PDB entry 6M99 | electron microscopy, 3.40 A resolution | chains A and C of the 12 polymer chains in the assembly

Chain A:
Name: VP2
Source organism: Grass carp reovirus
UniProtKB: Q9E3V9 (Q9E3V9_9REOV); numbering as in UniProt (aligned over 1-1274)
Sequence (1274 residues; each row starts with the number of its first residue):
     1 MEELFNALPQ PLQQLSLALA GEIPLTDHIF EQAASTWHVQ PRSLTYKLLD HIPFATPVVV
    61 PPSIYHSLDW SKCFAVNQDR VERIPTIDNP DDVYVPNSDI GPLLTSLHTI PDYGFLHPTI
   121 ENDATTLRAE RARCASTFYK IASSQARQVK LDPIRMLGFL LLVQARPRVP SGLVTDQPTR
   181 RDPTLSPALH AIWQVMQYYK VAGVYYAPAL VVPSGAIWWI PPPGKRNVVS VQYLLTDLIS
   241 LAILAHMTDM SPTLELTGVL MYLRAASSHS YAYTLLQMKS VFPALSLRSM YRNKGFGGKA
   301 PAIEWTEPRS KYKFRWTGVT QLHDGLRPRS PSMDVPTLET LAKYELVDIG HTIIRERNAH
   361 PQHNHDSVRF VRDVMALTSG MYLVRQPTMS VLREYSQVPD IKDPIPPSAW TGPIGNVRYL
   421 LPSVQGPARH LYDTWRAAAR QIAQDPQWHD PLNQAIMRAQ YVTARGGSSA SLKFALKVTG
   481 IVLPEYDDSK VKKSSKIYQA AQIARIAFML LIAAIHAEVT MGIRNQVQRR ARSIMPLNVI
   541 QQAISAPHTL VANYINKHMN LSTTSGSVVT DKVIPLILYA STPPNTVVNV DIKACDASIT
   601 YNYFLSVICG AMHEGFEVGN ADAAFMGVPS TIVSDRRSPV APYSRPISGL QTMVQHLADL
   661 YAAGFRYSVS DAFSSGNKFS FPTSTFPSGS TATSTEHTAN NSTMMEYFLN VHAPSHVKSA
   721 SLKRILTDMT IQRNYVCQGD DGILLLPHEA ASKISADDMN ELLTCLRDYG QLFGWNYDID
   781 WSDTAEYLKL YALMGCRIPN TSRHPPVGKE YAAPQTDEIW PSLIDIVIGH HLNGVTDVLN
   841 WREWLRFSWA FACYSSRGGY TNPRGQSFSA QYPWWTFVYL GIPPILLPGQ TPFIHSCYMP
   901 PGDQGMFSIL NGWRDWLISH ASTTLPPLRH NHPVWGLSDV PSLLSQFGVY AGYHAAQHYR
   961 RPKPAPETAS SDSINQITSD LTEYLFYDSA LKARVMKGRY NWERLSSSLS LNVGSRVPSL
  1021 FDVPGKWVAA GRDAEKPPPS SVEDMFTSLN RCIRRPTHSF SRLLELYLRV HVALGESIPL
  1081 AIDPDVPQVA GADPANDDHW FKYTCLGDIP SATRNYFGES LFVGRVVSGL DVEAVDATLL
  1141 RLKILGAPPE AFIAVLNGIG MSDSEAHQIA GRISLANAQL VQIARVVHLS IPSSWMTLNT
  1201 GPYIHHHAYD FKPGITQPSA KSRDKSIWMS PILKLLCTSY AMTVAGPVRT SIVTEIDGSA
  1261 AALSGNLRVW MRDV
Disordered / not traced: 1
What the authors report for this chain:
  - catalytic residues: D591, D740, D741 (by similarity / conservation)

Chain C:
Name: VP3
Source organism: Grass carp reovirus
UniProtKB: Q9E3V8 (Q9E3V8_9REOV); numbering as in UniProt (aligned over 1-1214)
Sequence (1214 residues; row label = number of the first residue in the row):
     1 MPRRSARKAQ SAIASPADTN VVPAKDAPTT NSPPSTTSPN QAAADANQQQ AGIVSSQSGP
    61 NAVGDSAPSS SVNNDGDIIT RPTSDSIAAV ANATKPAAVV SDPQSMKVTP IVNPSSYVCN
   121 VCNARFSTMS ALSEHLRSDH RDDASTLLAT PMINNAIRSF LTAWDDIRIL SPDVSSKSLS
   181 AYLDSAVANG PELIIEDTGL CTSFMLLDNI PSAHLTKELI GFTWFMQMYQ MTPPLPEGAV
   241 NRIVCMTNWA SLGDEGRGLE VRLPPPTDSS VHAYKTVLSR GYIDNAQFNP LALRSNVLLM
   301 LLQFTLSNLK INKSSTFTSD VTTITSGRMI RAFEGRPELL ALAYPGRAVL PTQTKNAQFL
   361 STAIADRIGR LDRANLIGGE VSAMVECMEL CDALTLHIRE TYIMLLRSMH QDPTQIVQIV
   421 NECANNLLNS TIPISLRPTI LCPWFASSED LRLQQVMHLV NISSNTAAAL PLVEALSTLL
   481 RSVTPLVLDP TVLTNAITTI SESTTQTISP ISEILRLLQP MGNDYAAFWK CIASWAYNGL
   541 VTTVLSEDAF PDSSQSITHL PSMWKCLFLT LAGPMTSDPH SPVKVFMALA NLLAQPEPIA
   601 IGVPGMHQTT PASQFSHPGV WPPGFLNPQL INPQQAPLLR AFAEHIRANW PQPSEFGYGS
   661 TLQGSANLFI PSNRMVYPWP NQPLPRLTVA PTYDSAMSNW ISTTIAFFIR VVNSVNMTAT
   721 VNDLTRRTMT GVMTAMRQVK TMTPFYIQHM CPTELSVLAS VTVTPPFQVP FTRLVQNDVI
   781 TNVLVARVDP AQRGDAAVDI RATHATFAAA LPVDPAAIVV AMLCGQTETN LIPSHHYGKA
   841 FAPLFASNAM FTRNQRAVIT REAFVCARSA VAQCQDAGFL VPRPLDALRQ FDVTSAAAAE
   901 IMHAVNDAFK TAFDLDGALL DGLALYGDPR IADLSAAYLQ YGGNVVREHV PPGPSHIHRA
   961 LQQVESTFMA EMNLFNVARG NLYLVQTATN GNWSPMAPVA APPFVRGGPN VRVVGRFGTI
  1021 VPRPNGLEPQ LIDDGNVPRD IAGDWVYPSD VLQVSVAVFR DYVWPMVKAG RTRVLVELGH
  1081 YVYTLHYYDP QISLDEAPIL EEWLSKINPA GIPPVPFCIP IPQVYPCITA RRVHYAFTSE
  1141 NNNDSLFSTN AASIDTAFGE NAAVSPLRWP GLVDPNYRVG TNDLPNRITL YNSLYRYNFT
  1201 YPTLDGIMYV RSAT
Disordered / not traced: 1-106, 142-150, 1212-1214
Ion coordination: Zn2+: C119, C122, D139
What the authors report for this chain:
  - conformationally variable residues: P172 to P191
  - self-association interface (contacts with another copy of this molecule): P172 to D184

Interface between chain A and chain C:
Pairs across the interface (67; chain A residue first):
  L421(A) with K177(C)
  P422(A) with S178(C)
  R440(A) with A467(C)
  Q441(A) with L470(C)
  A443(A) with E474(C)
  Q444(A) with L470(C), hydrogen bond (side chain-backbone); E474(C), hydrogen bond; K530(C), hydrogen bond (backbone-side chain)
  D445(A) with D524(C)
  P446(A) with D524(C); A526(C), hydrophobic
  Q447(A) with D524(C)
  H449(A) with N523(C)
  D450(A) with G522(C); N523(C), hydrogen bond (side chain-backbone)
  N453(A) with G522(C)
  E617(A) with Y182(C); L183(C)
  V618(A) with L470(C), hydrophobic; P471(C), hydrophobic
  G619(A) with E474(C)
  N620(A) with T478(C)
  R637(A) with L179(C); A181(C); L183(C)
  S638(A) with L179(C)
  V640(A) with D907(C); T911(C)
  A641(A) with L915(C)
  Y643(A) with L183(C); D916(C)
  R645(A) with L183(C); S185(C)
  P646(A) with S185(C)
  R1114(A) with T507(C); E513(C), salt bridge
  F1122(A) with R516(C)
  G1124(A) with M521(C)
  R1125(A) with M521(C), hydrogen bond (side chain-backbone); G522(C)
  D1163(A) with T491(C)
  S1164(A) with D489(C); P490(C); T491(C)
  E1165(A) with Q519(C); M521(C); G522(C)
  H1167(A) with T491(C); T494(C)
  Q1168(A) with P490(C); T494(C); L515(C); L518(C); Q519(C); Y525(C)
  I1169(A) with Q519(C), hydrogen bond (backbone-side chain)
  G1171(A) with L515(C)
  R1172(A) with S512(C), hydrogen bond (backbone-side chain); L515(C); R516(C)
  S1174(A) with S512(C)
  A1176(A) with Q506(C); T507(C)
  N1177(A) with S512(C), hydrogen bond; E513(C); R516(C), hydrogen bond
  I1227(A) with T504(C)
Other interface residues (no listed pair), chain A (43 interface residues in all): V1123, M1161, I1173, D1224
Other interface residues (no listed pair), chain C (43 interface residues in all): D184, T498, T505, I508, S509, I511, K910

In short:
The chain A/chain C interface involves 43 residues from each chain; the contacts include 9 hydrogen bonds and
1 salt bridge. Polar pairs include R1114(A)-E513(C), Q444(A)-L470(C) and Q444(A)-E474(C). C119(C), C122(C) and
D139(C) coordinate Zn2+. From the paper: catalytic residues D591(A), D740(A) and D741(A); conformational
variability at P172(C).
Chain A is VP2 and chain C is VP3, both from Grass carp reovirus; the structure, In situ structure of
transcriptional enzyme complex and asymmetric inner capsid protein of aquareovirus at primed ..., was
determined by electron microscopy.
